PDB entry 8OSK | electron microscopy, 3.60 A resolution | chains E and I of the 12 polymer chains in the assembly

# Chain E
Name: Histone H3.1
From: Homo sapiens
Reference sequence: P68431 (H31_HUMAN); residues 0-135 here correspond to UniProt positions 1-136 (UniProt number = residue number + 1)
Chain sequence (139 residues; row label = number of the first residue in the row; numbers below 1 keep their minus sign (Gly-3 is residue -3)):
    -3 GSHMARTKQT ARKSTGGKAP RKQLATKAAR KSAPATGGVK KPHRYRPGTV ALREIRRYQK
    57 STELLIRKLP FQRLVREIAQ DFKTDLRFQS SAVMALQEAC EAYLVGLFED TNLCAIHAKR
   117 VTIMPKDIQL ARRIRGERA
Not modelled in the structure: -3 to 39, 134-135
Differences from the reference sequence: expression tag (-3 to -1)
Swiss-Prot annotation at these positions:
  - modified residue: Arg2 (Asymmetric dimethylarginine), Thr3 (Phosphothreonine), Lys4 (Allysine), Gln5 (5-glutamyl dopamine), Thr6 (Phosphothreonine), Arg8 (Citrulline), Lys9 (N6,N6,N6-trimethyllysine), Ser10 (ADP-ribosylserine), Thr11 (Phosphothreonine), Lys14 (N6-(2-hydroxyisobutyryl)lysine), Arg17 (Asymmetric dimethylarginine), Lys18 (N6-(2-hydroxyisobutyryl)lysine), Lys23 (N6-(2-hydroxyisobutyryl)lysine), Arg26 (Citrulline), Lys27 (N6,N6,N6-trimethyllysine), Ser28 (ADP-ribosylserine), Lys36 (N6,N6,N6-trimethyllysine), Lys37 (N6-methyllysine), Tyr41 (Phosphotyrosine), Lys56 (N6,N6,N6-trimethyllysine) and 8 more in UniProt
  - lipidation: Lys18 (N6-decanoyllysine)

# Chain I
Molecule: 153-nt DNA strand
Sequence (153 nucleotides; numbered -2 to 150; the number before each row is that of its first residue; numbers below 1 keep their minus sign (DA-2 is residue -2)):
    -2 ATCCTGGAGA ATCCCGGTCT GCAGGCCGCT CAATTGGTCG TAGACAGCTC TAGCACCGCT
    58 TAAACGCACG TACGCGCTGT CCCCCGCGTT TTAACCGCCA AGGGGATTAC TCCCTAGTCT
   118 CCAGGCACGG GTCACGTGCA TACATCCTGT GAT
Not modelled in the structure: -2 to 22, 147-150

# Interface between chain E and chain I
Pairs across the interface - 17 pairs, chain E then chain I:
  Arg40(E) - DG83(I)  hydrogen bond to the sugar
  Arg40(E) - DC84(I)  sugar contact
  Tyr41(E) - DG83(I)  sugar contact
  Tyr41(E) - DC84(I)  hydrogen bond to the phosphate
  Pro43(E) - DC82(I)  phosphate contact
  Pro43(E) - DG83(I)  phosphate contact
  Gly44(E) - DG83(I)  hydrogen bond to the phosphate
  Val46(E) - DG83(I)  phosphate contact
  Ala47(E) - DG83(I)  phosphate contact
  Arg63(E) - DA91(I)  phosphate contact
  Arg63(E) - DC92(I)  salt bridge to the phosphate
  Lys64(E) - DC92(I)  hydrogen bond to the phosphate
  Leu65(E) - DA91(I)  phosphate contact
  Leu65(E) - DC92(I)  hydrogen bond to the phosphate
  Pro66(E) - DA91(I)  phosphate contact
  Arg69(E) - DA91(I)  salt bridge to the phosphate
  Arg83(E) - DG101(I)  sugar contact
Also at the interface, not in a pair above, chain E (13 interface residues in all): Thr45
Also at the interface, not in a pair above, chain I (7 interface residues in all): DA90

# In short
13 residues of chain E face 7 of chain I across their interface, with 5 hydrogen bonds and 2 salt bridges.
Polar contacts include Arg40(E)-DG83(I), Tyr41(E)-DC84(I) and Gly44(E)-DG83(I).
Here chain E is Histone H3.1 (Homo sapiens) and chain I is a 153-nt DNA strand. Entry 8OSK (Cryo-EM structure
of CLOCK-BMAL1 bound to a nucleosomal E-box at position SHL+5.8 (composite map)) was determined by electron
microscopy (same publication as 8OSJ, 8OSL, 8OTS and 8OTT).
